PDB entry 7CR6 | X-ray diffraction, 3.72 A resolution | chains C and F of the 8 polymer chains in the assembly

[Chain C]
Name: CRISPR-associated endonuclease Cas1
Source organism: Synechocystis sp. (strain PCC 6803 / Kazusa)
Notes: EC 3.1.-.-
Reference sequence: Q6ZEI2 (Q6ZEI2_SYNY3); residues 1-325 here = UniProt positions 1-325
Amino-acid sequence (336 residues; numbered -10 to 325; the number before each row is that of its first residue; numbers below 1 keep their minus sign (Gly-10 is residue -10)):
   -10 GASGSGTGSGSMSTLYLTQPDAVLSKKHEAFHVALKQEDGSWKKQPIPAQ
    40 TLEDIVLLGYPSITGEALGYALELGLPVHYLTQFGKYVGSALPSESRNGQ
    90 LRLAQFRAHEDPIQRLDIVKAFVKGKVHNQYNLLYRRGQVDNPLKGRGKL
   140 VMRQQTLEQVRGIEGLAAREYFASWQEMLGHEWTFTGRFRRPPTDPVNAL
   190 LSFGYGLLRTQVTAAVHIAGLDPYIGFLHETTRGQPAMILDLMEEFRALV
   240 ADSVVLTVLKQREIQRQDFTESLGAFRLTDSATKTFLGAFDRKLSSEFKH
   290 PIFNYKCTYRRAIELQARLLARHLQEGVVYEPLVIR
Unresolved in the structure: -10 to 0
Construct notes: expression tag (-10 to 0)
What the authors report for this chain:
  - binding site for the 36-nt DNA strand: Asp10, Lys15, Lys16, His17, Gln72, Phe73, Lys75, Arg180, Arg198
  - mutagenesis - K75D, R179D, R180D, R198D, R222D: decreased binding to ssDNA

[Chain F]
Name: CRISPR-associated endoribonuclease Cas2 1
Source organism: Synechocystis sp. (strain PCC 6803 / Kazusa)
Notes: EC 3.1.-.-
Reference sequence: Q6ZEI1 (CAS2A_SYNY3); residue numbers follow UniProt; this construct covers 1-94
Amino-acid sequence (105 residues; row label = number of the first residue in the row; numbers below 1 keep their minus sign (Gly-10 is residue -10)):
   -10 GASGSGTGSGSMLYLIIYDVPATKAGNKRRTRLFDLLSGYGKWRQFSVFE
    40 CFLSVKQFAKLQTAMEKLIKLDEDAVCIYVLDENTVQRTITYGTPQPEKP
    90 GSIII
Unresolved in the structure: -10 to 1, 94
Construct notes: expression tag (-10 to 0)
UniProt features mapped onto this chain:
  - binding site (Mg(2+)): Asp8
What the authors report for this chain:
  - binding site for the 36-nt DNA strand: Lys13, Lys17, Arg19

[Chain C / chain F interface]
Pairs across the interface - 30 pairs, chain C then chain F:
  Ser2(C) - Pro89(F)
  Ser2(C) - Gly90(F)
  Thr3(C) - Gly90(F)
  Thr3(C) - Ser91(F)  hydrogen bond (backbone-backbone)
  Leu4(C) - Ser91(F)
  Tyr5(C) - Ser91(F)  hydrogen bond (backbone-backbone)
  Tyr5(C) - Ile93(F)  hydrogen bond (backbone-backbone)
  Leu6(C) - Ile93(F)  hydrophobic
  Thr7(C) - Ile93(F)  hydrogen bond (backbone-backbone)
  Lys16(C) - Asp24(F)
  His17(C) - Arg21(F)
  Glu18(C) - Arg21(F)  salt bridge
  Glu18(C) - Asp24(F)
  Glu18(C) - Leu25(F)
  Glu18(C) - Gly28(F)
  Ala19(C) - Ser27(F)
  Ala19(C) - Gly28(F)
  Ile36(C) - Ile93(F)  hydrophobic
  Pro37(C) - Ser27(F)
  Pro37(C) - Gly28(F)
  Pro37(C) - Lys88(F)
  Ala38(C) - Gly28(F)  hydrogen bond (backbone-backbone)
  Gln39(C) - Gly28(F)  hydrogen bond (side chain-backbone)
  Gln39(C) - Tyr29(F)
  Gln39(C) - Gln46(F)  hydrogen bond (backbone-side chain)
  Thr40(C) - Gln46(F)
  Lys273(C) - Ile92(F)
  Lys273(C) - Ile93(F)
  Leu276(C) - Ile92(F)  hydrophobic
  Gly277(C) - Ile92(F)
Interface residues without a listed pair, chain C (21 interface residues in all): Gln8, Leu24, Gln34
Interface residues without a listed pair, chain F (15 interface residues in all): Gly30, Phe41

[In short]
The interface between chain C and chain F involves 21 residues on one side and 15 on the other, with 7
hydrogen bonds and 1 salt bridge. Among the polar pairs are Glu18(C)-Arg21(F), Gln39(C)-Gly28(F) and
Gln39(C)-Gln46(F). The paper reports a binding site for the 36-nt DNA strand at Asp10(C), Lys15(C) and
Lys13(F) among others; K75D, R179D and R180D of chain C, among others, reduce binding to ssDNA; 5
substitutions were tested in all.
Chain C is CRISPR-associated endonuclease Cas1 and chain F is CRISPR-associated endoribonuclease Cas2 1, both
from Synechocystis sp. (strain PCC 6803 / Kazusa); the structure, Synechocystis Cas1-Cas2/prespacer binary
complex, was determined by X-ray diffraction (same publication as 7CR8).
